PDB entry 7CP7 | X-ray diffraction, 2.40 A resolution | chain A

[Chain A]
Molecule: MAK1-like monooxygenase
Source organism: Aspergillus fumigatus Z5
UniProtKB: A0A0J5T0B0 (A0A0J5T0B0_ASPFM); residues 1-452 here = UniProt positions 1-452
Sequence (459 residues; numbered 1 to 459; the number before each row is that of its first residue):
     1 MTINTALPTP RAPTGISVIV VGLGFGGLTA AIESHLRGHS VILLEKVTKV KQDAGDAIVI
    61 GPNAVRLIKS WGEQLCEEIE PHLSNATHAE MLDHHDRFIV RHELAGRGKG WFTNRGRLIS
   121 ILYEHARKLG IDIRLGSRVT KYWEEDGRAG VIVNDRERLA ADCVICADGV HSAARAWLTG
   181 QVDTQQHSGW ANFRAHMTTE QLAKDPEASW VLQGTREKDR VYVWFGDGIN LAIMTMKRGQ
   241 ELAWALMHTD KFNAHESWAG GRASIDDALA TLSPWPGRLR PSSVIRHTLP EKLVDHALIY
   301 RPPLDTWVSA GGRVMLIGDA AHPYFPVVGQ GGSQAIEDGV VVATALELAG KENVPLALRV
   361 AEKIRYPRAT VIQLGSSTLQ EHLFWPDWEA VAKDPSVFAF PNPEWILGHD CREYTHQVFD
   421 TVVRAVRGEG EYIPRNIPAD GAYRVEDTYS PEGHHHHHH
Disordered / not traced: 1-5, 182-187, 401-402, 444-459
Differences from the reference sequence: engineered mutation I119 (Leu in A0A0J5T0B0), T140 (Ala in A0A0J5T0B0); expression tag (453-459)
Ligand contacts: FAD (flavin-adenine dinucleotide): V21, G22, L23, G24, F25, G26, G27, L44, E45, K46, V47, I58, V59, I60, R115, S137, R138, V139, A167, D168, G169, N192, L298, G318, D319, P326, G329, Q330, G331, G332, S333, A335

[Summary]
Bound to chain A: flavin-adenine dinucleotide.
Chain A is MAK1-like monooxygenase (Aspergillus fumigatus Z5); the structure, Crystal structure of FqzB,
native proteins, was determined by X-ray diffraction together with 7CP6 from the same study.
